PDB entry 6GYL | electron microscopy, 4.80 A resolution (low resolution: residue-level contacts below are approximate; hydrogen-bond / salt-bridge calls are withheld) | chains B and J of the 22 polymer chains in the assembly

== Chain B ==
Molecule: DNA-directed RNA polymerase II subunit RPB2
Source organism: Saccharomyces cerevisiae (strain ATCC 204508 / S288c)
Notes: EC 2.7.7.6
Reference sequence: P08518 (RPB2_YEAST); residue numbers follow UniProt; this construct covers 1-1224
Chain sequence (1224 residues; numbered 1 to 1224; the number before each row is that of its first residue):
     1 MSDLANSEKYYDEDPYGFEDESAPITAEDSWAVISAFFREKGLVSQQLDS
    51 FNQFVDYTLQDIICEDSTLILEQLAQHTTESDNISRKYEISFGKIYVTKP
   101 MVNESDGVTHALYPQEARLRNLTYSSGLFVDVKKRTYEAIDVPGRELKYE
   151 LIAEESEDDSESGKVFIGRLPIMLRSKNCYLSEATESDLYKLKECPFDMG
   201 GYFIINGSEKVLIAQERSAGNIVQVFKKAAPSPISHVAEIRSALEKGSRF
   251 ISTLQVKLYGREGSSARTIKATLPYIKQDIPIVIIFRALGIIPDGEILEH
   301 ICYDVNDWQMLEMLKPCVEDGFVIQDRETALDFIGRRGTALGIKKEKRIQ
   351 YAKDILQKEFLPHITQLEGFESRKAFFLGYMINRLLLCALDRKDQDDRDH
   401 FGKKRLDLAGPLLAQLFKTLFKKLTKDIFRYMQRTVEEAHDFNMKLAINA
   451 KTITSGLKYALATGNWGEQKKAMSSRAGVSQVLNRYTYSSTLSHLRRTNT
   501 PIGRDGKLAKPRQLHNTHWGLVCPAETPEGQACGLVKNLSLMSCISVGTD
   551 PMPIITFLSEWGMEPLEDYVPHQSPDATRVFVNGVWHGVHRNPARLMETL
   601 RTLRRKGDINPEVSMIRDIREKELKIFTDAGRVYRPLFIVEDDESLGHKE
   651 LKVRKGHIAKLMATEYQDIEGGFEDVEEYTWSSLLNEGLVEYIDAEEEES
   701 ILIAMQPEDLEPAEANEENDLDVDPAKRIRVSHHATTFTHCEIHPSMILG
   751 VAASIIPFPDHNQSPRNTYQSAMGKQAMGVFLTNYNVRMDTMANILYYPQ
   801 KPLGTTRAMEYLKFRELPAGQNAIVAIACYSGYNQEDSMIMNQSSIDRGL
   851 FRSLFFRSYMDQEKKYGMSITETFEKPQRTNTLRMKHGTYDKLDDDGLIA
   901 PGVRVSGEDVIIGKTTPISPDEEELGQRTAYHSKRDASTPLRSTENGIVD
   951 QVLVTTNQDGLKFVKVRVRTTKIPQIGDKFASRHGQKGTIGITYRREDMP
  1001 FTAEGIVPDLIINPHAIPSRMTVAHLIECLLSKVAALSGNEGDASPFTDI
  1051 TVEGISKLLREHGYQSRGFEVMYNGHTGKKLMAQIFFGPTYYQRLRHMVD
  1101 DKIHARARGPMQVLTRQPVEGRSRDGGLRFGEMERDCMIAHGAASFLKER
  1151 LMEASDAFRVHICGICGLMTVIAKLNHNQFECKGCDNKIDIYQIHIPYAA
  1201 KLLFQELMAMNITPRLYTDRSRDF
Not modelled in the structure: 1-19, 77-83, 139-146, 152-162, 468-473, 503-508, 669-674, 715-722, 1224
Metal / ion sites: Zn2+: Cys-1163, Cys-1166, Cys-1182, Cys-1185

== Chain J ==
Molecule: DNA-directed RNA polymerases I, II, and III subunit RPABC5
Source organism: Saccharomyces cerevisiae (strain ATCC 204508 / S288c)
Reference sequence: P22139 (RPAB5_YEAST); numbering as in UniProt (aligned over 1-70)
Chain sequence (70 residues; row label = number of the first residue in the row):
     1 MIVPVRCFSCGKVVGDKWESYLNLLQEDELDEGTALSRLGLKRYCCRRMI
    51 LTHVDLIEKFLRYNPLEKRD
Not modelled in the structure: 66-70
Curated features (UniProtKB/Swiss-Prot):
  - binding site (Zn(2+)): Cys-7, Cys-10, Cys-45, Cys-46
  - cross-link: Lys-59 (Glycyl lysine isopeptide (Lys-Gly) (interchain with G-Cter in ubiquitin))
Metal / ion sites: Zn2+: Cys-7, Cys-10, Cys-45, Cys-46

== Chain B / chain J interface ==
Pairs across the interface - 65 pairs, chain B then chain J:
  Glu-186(B) / Arg-62(J)
  Tyr-190(B) / Lys-59(J)
  Tyr-190(B) / Arg-62(J)
  Tyr-190(B) / Tyr-63(J)
  Lys-193(B) / Asn-64(J)
  Glu-194(B) / Tyr-63(J)
  Cys-195(B) / Tyr-63(J)
  Phe-197(B) / Lys-59(J)
  Thr-783(B) / Phe-60(J)
  Thr-783(B) / Tyr-63(J)
  Asn-784(B) / Tyr-63(J)
  Tyr-785(B) / Phe-60(J)
  Tyr-797(B) / Met-1(J)
  Tyr-798(B) / Met-1(J)
  Tyr-798(B) / Pro-4(J)
  Pro-799(B) / Val-54(J)
  Gln-800(B) / Phe-8(J)
  Gln-800(B) / Met-49(J)
  Gln-800(B) / Thr-52(J)
  Lys-801(B) / Leu-51(J)
  Lys-801(B) / Thr-52(J)
  Lys-801(B) / His-53(J)
  Lys-801(B) / Val-54(J)
  Leu-803(B) / Leu-51(J)
  Leu-803(B) / Thr-52(J)
  Arg-815(B) / Val-54(J)
  Glu-816(B) / Val-54(J)
  Glu-816(B) / Leu-56(J)
  Leu-817(B) / Leu-56(J)
  Pro-818(B) / Val-54(J)
  Asn-822(B) / Arg-48(J)
  Asn-822(B) / Thr-52(J)
  Ala-823(B) / Arg-48(J)
  Ile-824(B) / Arg-48(J)
  Ser-845(B) / Phe-8(J)
  Arg-848(B) / Cys-7(J)
  Arg-848(B) / Phe-8(J)
  Arg-848(B) / Ser-9(J)
  Arg-848(B) / Cys-10(J)
  Arg-848(B) / Gly-11(J)
  Gly-849(B) / Phe-8(J)
  Leu-850(B) / Phe-8(J)
  Arg-996(B) / Ser-9(J)
  Arg-996(B) / Cys-10(J)
  Glu-1004(B) / Lys-42(J)
  Glu-1004(B) / Arg-43(J)
  Ile-1006(B) / Arg-43(J)
  Ile-1006(B) / Cys-45(J)
  Val-1007(B) / Ser-9(J)
  Asp-1009(B) / Phe-8(J)
  Asp-1009(B) / Ser-9(J)
  Asp-1009(B) / Arg-48(J)
  Ala-1035(B) / Leu-51(J)
  Ala-1036(B) / Tyr-44(J)
  Ala-1036(B) / Arg-47(J)
  Leu-1037(B) / Tyr-44(J)
  Leu-1037(B) / Arg-47(J)
  Ser-1038(B) / Gly-33(J)
  Gly-1039(B) / Glu-32(J)
  Gly-1039(B) / Arg-47(J)
  Gly-1039(B) / Leu-51(J)
  Asn-1040(B) / Glu-32(J)
  Tyr-1064(B) / Tyr-44(J)
  Glu-1070(B) / Tyr-44(J)
  Phe-1087(B) / Tyr-44(J)
Interface residues without a listed pair, chain B (45 interface residues in all): Ser-187, Val-780, Leu-796, Lys-1033, Glu-1041

== In short ==
45 residues of chain B and 26 residues of chain J are in contact. Cys-1163(B), Cys-1166(B), Cys-1182(B) and
Cys-1185(B) coordinate Zn2+. UniProt lists 4 Zn2+-binding residues on chain J.
Here chain B is DNA-directed RNA polymerase II subunit RPB2 and chain J is DNA-directed RNA polymerases I, II,
and III subunit RPABC5, both from Saccharomyces cerevisiae (strain ATCC 204508 / S288c). Entry 6GYL (Structure
of a yeast closed complex with distorted DNA (core CCdist)) was determined by electron microscopy (same
publication as 6GYK and 6GYM).
